6PE4 - chains H and I of the 16 polymer chains in the assembly; structure by electron microscopy, 3.10 A resolution.

Chain H:
Name: V-type proton ATPase subunit c'
Source organism: Saccharomyces cerevisiae (strain ATCC 204508 / S288c)
UniProtKB: P32842 (VATL2_YEAST); residues 1-164 here = UniProt positions 1-164
Sequence (164 residues; numbered 1 to 164; the number before each row is that of its first residue):
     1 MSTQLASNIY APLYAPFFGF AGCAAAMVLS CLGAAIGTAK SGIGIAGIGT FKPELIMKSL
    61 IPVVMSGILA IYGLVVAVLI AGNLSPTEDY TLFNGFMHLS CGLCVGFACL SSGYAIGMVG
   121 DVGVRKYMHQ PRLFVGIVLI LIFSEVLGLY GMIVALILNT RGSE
Unresolved in the structure: 1-6

Chain I:
Name: V-type proton ATPase subunit c
Source organism: Saccharomyces cerevisiae (strain ATCC 204508 / S288c)
UniProtKB: P25515 (VATL1_YEAST); numbering as in UniProt (aligned over 1-160)
Sequence (160 residues; each row starts with the number of its first residue):
     1 MTELCPVYAP FFGAIGCASA IIFTSLGAAY GTAKSGVGIC ATCVLRPDLL FKNIVPVIMA
    61 GIIAIYGLVV SVLVCYSLGQ KQALYTGFIQ LGAGLSVGLS GLAAGFAIGI VGDAGVRGSS
   121 QQPRLFVGMI LILIFAEVLG LYGLIVALLL NSRATQDVVC
Unresolved in the structure: 160

Chain H / chain I interface:
Residue-residue contacts (46):
  I9(H) with M1(I); V7(I)
  Y10(H) with Q80(I); K81(I)
  T91(H) with Q80(I), hydrogen bond
  L92(H) with V7(I), hydrophobic
  F93(H) with P10(I), hydrophobic; G79(I)
  F96(H) with P10(I); F11(I); A14(I)
  M97(H) with L78(I), hydrophobic
  S100(H) with A14(I), hydrogen bond (side chain-backbone); A18(I)
  C104(H) with A18(I), hydrophobic; I21(I), hydrophobic
  F107(H) with I22(I), hydrophobic
  S111(H) with S25(I); A29(I)
  V122(H) with V37(I), hydrophobic
  G123(H) with C40(I)
  H129(H) with V44(I)
  Q130(H) with C43(I); V44(I), hydrogen bond (side chain-backbone); P47(I)
  R132(H) with P47(I); L50(I)
  L133(H) with C40(I); C43(I)
  G136(H) with L50(I)
  F143(H) with V57(I), hydrophobic; I58(I), hydrophobic
  S144(H) with T32(I)
  L147(H) with S25(I); A28(I), hydrophobic; A64(I), hydrophobic
  Y150(H) with A64(I), hydrophobic; I65(I)
  V154(H) with L68(I), hydrophobic
  I157(H) with V72(I), hydrophobic; C75(I), hydrophobic; Y76(I)
  L158(H) with C17(I), hydrophobic; C75(I), hydrophobic
  R161(H) with C75(I), hydrogen bond (side chain-backbone); L78(I), hydrogen bond (side chain-backbone)
Other interface residues (no listed pair), chain H (35 interface residues in all): L103, A108, A115, M118, V119, K126, V135, L139, I140
Other interface residues (no listed pair), chain I (41 interface residues in all): Y8, L26, A33, G36, I39, D48, F51, I54, S71, S77

Overview:
Chain H and chain I form an interface of 35 and 41 residues respectively; the contacts include 5 hydrogen
bonds. Polar pairs include T91(H)-Q80(I), S100(H)-A14(I) and Q130(H)-V44(I).
Chain H is V-type proton ATPase subunit c' and chain I is V-type proton ATPase subunit c, both from
Saccharomyces cerevisiae (strain ATCC 204508 / S288c); the structure, Yeast Vo motor in complex with 1 VopQ
molecule, was determined by electron microscopy, deposited together with 6PE5.
